Entry 2P6T (X-ray diffraction, 2.90 A resolution); this record covers chains E and H of the 8 polymer chains in the assembly.

Chain E (and H):
Molecule: Transcriptional regulator, LRP/AsnC family
Organism: Neisseria meningitidis
Notes: chain H of this document is another copy of the same molecule, construct and numbering; everything in this record applies to it too
UniProtKB: Q9K0L9 (Q9K0L9_NEIMB); residues 1-160 here correspond to UniProt positions 28-187 (UniProt number = residue number + 27)
Sequence (162 residues; each row starts with the number of its first residue; numbers below 1 keep their minus sign (Gly-1 is residue -1)):
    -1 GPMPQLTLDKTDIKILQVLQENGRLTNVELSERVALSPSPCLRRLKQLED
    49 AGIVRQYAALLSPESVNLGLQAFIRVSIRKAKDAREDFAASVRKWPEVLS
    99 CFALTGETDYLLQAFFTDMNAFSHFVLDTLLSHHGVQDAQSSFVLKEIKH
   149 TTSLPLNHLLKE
Unresolved in the structure: -1 to 4, 159-160
Construct notes: cloning artifact (-1 to 0); modified residue (1, 117)
Modified residues: Mse1 (selenomethionine); Mse117 (selenomethionine; parent Met)
Metal / ion sites: Ca2+ site 1 near Gly67 (its only coordinating residue here); Ca2+ site 2: Glu105 (shared with 1 residue of chain C); Ca2+ site 3: Asp136 (shared with 2 residues of chain G)
Residues lining bound ligands:
  - leucine (LEU), molecule 1: Lys78, Leu102, Thr103, Gly104, Thr106, Asp107
  - leucine (LEU), molecule 2: Phe120, Leu129, Ala137, Gln138, Ser139

How chain E and chain H interact:
Contacting residue pairs - 11 pairs, chain E then chain H:
  Leu68(E) with Mse117(H), hydrophobic
  Mse117(E) with Leu68(H), hydrophobic; Phe141(H), hydrophobic
  Phe120(E) with Leu143(H), hydrophobic
  Ser121(E) with Leu143(H), hydrogen bond (side chain-backbone)
  Val124(E) with Leu143(H), hydrophobic
  Phe141(E) with Phe141(H), hydrophobic
  Leu143(E) with Mse117(H), hydrophobic; Phe120(H), hydrophobic; Ser121(H), hydrogen bond (backbone-side chain); Leu125(H), hydrophobic
Other interface residues (no listed pair), chain E (10 interface residues in all): Leu125, Val142, Lys144
Other interface residues (no listed pair), chain H (9 interface residues in all): Val124, Lys144

In short:
The interface between chain E and chain H involves 10 residues on one side and 9 on the other, with 2 hydrogen
bonds. The hydrogen-bonded pair is Ser121(E)-Leu143(H). Ligands of chain E: leucine.
Chain E and chain H are both Transcriptional regulator, LRP/AsnC family (Neisseria meningitidis); the
structure, CRYSTAL STRUCTURE OF TRANSCRIPTIONAL REGULATOR NMB0573 and L-LEUCINE COMPLEX FROM NEISSERIA
MENINGITIDIS, was determined by X-ray diffraction, deposited together with 2P5V and 2P6S.
